Entry 9MUE (electron microscopy, 4.00 A resolution); this record covers chains b and B of the 6 polymer chains in the assembly.

[Chain b]
Molecule: 4-nt RNA strand
Sequence (4 nucleotides; row label = number of the first residue in the row):
     4 AAAA

[Chain B]
Protein: Cat1 (CRISPR associated TIR 1) pentagonal filament assembly
Amino-acid sequence (263 residues; numbered 1 to 263; the number before each row is that of its first residue):
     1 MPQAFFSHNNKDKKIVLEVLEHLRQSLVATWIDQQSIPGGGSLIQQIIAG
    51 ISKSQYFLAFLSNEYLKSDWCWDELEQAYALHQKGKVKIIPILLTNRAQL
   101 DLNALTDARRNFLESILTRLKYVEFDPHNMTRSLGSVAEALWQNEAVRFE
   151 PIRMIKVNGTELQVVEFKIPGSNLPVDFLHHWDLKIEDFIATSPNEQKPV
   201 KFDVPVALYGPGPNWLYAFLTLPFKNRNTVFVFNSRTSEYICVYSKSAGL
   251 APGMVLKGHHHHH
Disordered / not traced: 1, 259-263
Residues lining bound ligands: Adenosine-5-Diphosphoribose (AR6; [(2R,3S,4R,5R)-5-(6-aminopurin-9-yl)-3,4-dihydroxy-oxolan-2-yl]methyl[hydroxy-[[(2R,3S,4R,5S)-3,4,5-trihydroxyoxolan-2-yl]methoxy]phosphoryl] hydrogen phosphate): Asn9, Asn10, Lys13, Asp33, Gln34, Ser68, Trp70, Glu74
What the authors report for this chain:
  - binding site for Adenosine-5-Diphosphoribose: His8, Asn9, Asn10, Asp33, Ser68, Glu74, Lys121, Tyr122
  - catalytic residues: Tyr122
  - mutagenesis - D33A: decreased catalytic activity on NAD+
  - mutagenesis - Y122A: abolished catalytic activity on NAD+

[Chain b / chain B interface]
Residue-residue contacts (7):
  A4(b) with Thr192(B), hydrogen bond to the base; Lys225(B), phosphate contact; Asn226(B), hydrogen bond to the phosphate; Arg227(B), salt bridge to the phosphate
  A5(b) with Asn226(B), hydrogen bond to the sugar
  A6(b) with Lys225(B), salt bridge to the phosphate
  A7(b) with Arg227(B), phosphate contact

[Summary]
Chain b and chain B each contribute 4 residues to their interface, with 3 hydrogen bonds and 2 salt bridges.
Polar contacts include A4(b)-Thr192(B), A5(b)-Asn226(B) and A4(b)-Asn226(B). Chain B binds
Adenosine-5-Diphosphoribose. From the paper: the catalytic residue Tyr122(B); D33A of chain B reduces
catalytic activity on NAD+.
Chain b is a 4-nt RNA strand and chain B is Cat1 (CRISPR associated TIR 1) pentagonal filament assembly; the
structure, Cryo-EM structure of CRISPR-associated cA4 bound Cat1 Pentagonal filament assembly in the presence
of NAD (ADPR ..., was determined by electron microscopy, deposited together with 9MUD, 9MUO and 9MW9.
